PDB entry 8PBL | electron microscopy, 2.87 A resolution | chains E and F of the 8 polymer chains in the assembly

== Chain E ==
Protein: DNA-directed RNA polymerase subunit alpha
Organism: Escherichia coli
Notes: EC 2.7.7.6
UniProt: A0A5B9AW69 (A0A5B9AW69_ECOLX); residue numbers follow UniProt; this construct covers 1-235
Chain sequence (239 residues; numbered 1 to 239; the number before each row is that of its first residue):
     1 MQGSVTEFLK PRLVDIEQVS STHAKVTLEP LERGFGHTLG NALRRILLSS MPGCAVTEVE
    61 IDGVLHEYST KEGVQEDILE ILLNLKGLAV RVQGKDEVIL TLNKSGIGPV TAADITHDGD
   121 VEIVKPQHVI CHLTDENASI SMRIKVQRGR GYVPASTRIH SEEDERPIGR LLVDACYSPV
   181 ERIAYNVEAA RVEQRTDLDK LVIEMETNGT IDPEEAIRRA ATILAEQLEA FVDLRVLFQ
Disordered / not traced: 1-3, 159-168, 234-239
Sequence notes: expression tag (236-239)

== Chain F ==
Protein: DNA-directed RNA polymerase subunit beta
Organism: Escherichia coli
Notes: EC 2.7.7.6
UniProt: P0A8V4 (RPOB_ECO57); residues 1-1342 here = UniProt positions 1-1342
Chain sequence (1342 residues; row label = number of the first residue in the row):
     1 MVYSYTEKKR IRKDFGKRPQ VLDVPYLLSI QLDSFQKFIE QDPEGQYGLE AAFRSVFPIQ
    61 SYSGNSELQY VSYRLGEPVF DVQECQIRGV TYSAPLRVKL RLVIYEREAP EGTVKDIKEQ
   121 EVYMGEIPLM TDNGTFVING TERVIVSQLH RSPGVFFDSD KGKTHSSGKV LYNARIIPYR
   181 GSWLDFEFDP KDNLFVRIDR RRKLPATIIL RALNYTTEQI LDLFFEKVIF EIRDNKLQME
   241 LVPERLRGET ASFDIEANGK VYVEKGRRIT ARHIRQLEKD DVKLIEVPVE YIAGKVVAKD
   301 YIDESTGELI CAANMELSLD LLAKLSQSGH KRIETLFTND LDHGPYISET LRVDPTNDRL
   361 SALVEIYRMM RPGEPPTREA AESLFENLFF SEDRYDLSAV GRMKFNRSLL REEIEGSGIL
   421 SKDDIIDVMK KLIDIRNGKG EVDDIDHLGN RRIRSVGEMA ENQFRVGLVR VERAVKERLS
   481 LGDLDTLMPQ DMINAKPISA AVKEFFGSSQ LSQFMDQNNP LSEITHKRRI SALGPGGLTR
   541 ERAGFEVRDV HPTHYGRVCP IETPEGPNIG LINSLSVYAQ TNEYGFLETP YRKVTDGVVT
   601 DEIHYLSAIE EGNYVIAQAN SNLDEEGHFV EDLVTCRSKG ESSLFSRDQV DYMDVSTQQV
   661 VSVGASLIPF LEHDDANRAL MGANMQRQAV PTLRADKPLV GTGMERAVAV DSGVTAVAKR
   721 GGVVQYVDAS RIVIKVNEDE MYPGEAGIDI YNLTKYTRSN QNTCINQMPC VSLGEPVERG
   781 DVLADGPSTD LGELALGQNM RVAFMPWNGY NFEDSILVSE RVVQEDRFTT IHIQELACVS
   841 RDTKLGPEEI TADIPNVGEA ALSKLDESGI VYIGAEVTGG DILVGKVTPK GETQLTPEEK
   901 LLRAIFGEKA SDVKDSSLRV PNGVSGTVID VQVFTRDGVE KDKRALEIEE MQLKQAKKDL
   961 SEELQILEAG LFSRIRAVLV AGGVEAEKLD KLPRDRWLEL GLTDEEKQNQ LEQLAEQYDE
  1021 LKHEFEKKLE AKRRKITQGD DLAPGVLKIV KVYLAVKRRI QPGDKMAGRH GNKGVISKIN
  1081 PIEDMPYDEN GTPVDIVLNP LGVPSRMNIG QILETHLGMA AKGIGDKINA MLKQQQEVAK
  1141 LREFIQRAYD LGADVRQKVD LSTFSDEEVM RLAENLRKGM PIATPVFDGA KEAEIKELLK
  1201 LGDLPTSGQI RLYDGRTGEQ FERPVTVGYM YMLKLNHLVD DKMHARSTGS YSLVTQQPLG
  1261 GKAQFGGQRF GEMEVWALEA YGAAYTLQEM LTVKSDDVNG RTKMYKNIVD GNHQMEPGMP
  1321 ESFNVLLKEI RSLGINIELE DE
Disordered / not traced: 1, 891-912
Swiss-Prot annotation at these positions:
  - modified residue (N6-acetyllysine): Lys1022, Lys1200

== Chain E / chain F interface ==
Contacting residue pairs (6; chain E residue first):
  Arg33(E) with Pro1081(F)
  Gly34(E) with Glu1083(F)
  His37(E) with Arg1216(F), hydrogen bond
  Asn41(E) with Arg1216(F); Thr1217(F), hydrogen bond (side chain-backbone)
  Tyr185(E) with Thr1217(F)
Interface residues without a listed pair, chain F (6 interface residues in all): Glu820, Asp1084

== Summary ==
5 residues of chain E face 6 of chain F across their interface; the contacts include 2 hydrogen bonds. Among
the polar pairs are His37(E)-Arg1216(F) and Asn41(E)-Thr1217(F).
Chain E is DNA-directed RNA polymerase subunit alpha and chain F is DNA-directed RNA polymerase subunit beta,
both from Escherichia coli; the structure, E. coli RNA polymerase elongation complex stalled at thymine dimer
lesion, was determined by electron microscopy.
